PDB entry 5AJX | X-ray diffraction, 2.58 A resolution | chain A

Chain A:
Name: 6-phosphofructo-2-kinase/fructose-2,6-bisphosphatase 3
Organism: Homo sapiens
Notes: EC 2.7.1.105, 3.1.3.46
UniProtKB: Q16875 (F263_HUMAN); residues 0-519 here correspond to UniProt positions 1-520 (UniProt number = residue number + 1)
Sequence (520 residues; numbered 0 to 519; the number before each row is that of its first residue; numbering starts at 0):
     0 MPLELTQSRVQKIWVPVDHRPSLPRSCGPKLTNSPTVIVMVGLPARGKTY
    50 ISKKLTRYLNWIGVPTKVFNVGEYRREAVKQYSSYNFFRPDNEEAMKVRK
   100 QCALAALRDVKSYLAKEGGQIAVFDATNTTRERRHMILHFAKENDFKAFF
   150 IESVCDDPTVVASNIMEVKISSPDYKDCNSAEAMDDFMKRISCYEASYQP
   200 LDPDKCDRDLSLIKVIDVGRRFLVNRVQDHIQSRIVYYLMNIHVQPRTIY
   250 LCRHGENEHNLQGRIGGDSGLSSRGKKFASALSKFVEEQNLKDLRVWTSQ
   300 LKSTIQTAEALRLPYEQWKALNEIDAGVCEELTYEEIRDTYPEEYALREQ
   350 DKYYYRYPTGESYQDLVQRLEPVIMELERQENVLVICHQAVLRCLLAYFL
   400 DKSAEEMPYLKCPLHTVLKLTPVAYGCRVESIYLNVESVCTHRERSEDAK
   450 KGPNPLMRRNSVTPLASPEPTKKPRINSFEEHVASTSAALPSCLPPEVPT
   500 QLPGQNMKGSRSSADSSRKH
Unresolved in the structure: 0, 29-31, 445-519
Ligand contacts:
  - 6-O-phosphono-beta-D-fructofuranose (F6P): Arg252, Asn259, Ile264, Gly265, Glu322, Ile323, Tyr333, Arg347, Lys351, Tyr356, Tyr362, Gln388, Ala389, Arg392, Thr440
  - FD9 ((2S)-N-[4-[3-cyano-1-[(3,5-dimethyl-1,2-oxazol-4-yl)methyl]indol-5-yl]oxyphenyl]pyrrolidine-2-carboxamide): Ala44, Arg45, Gly46, Tyr49, Ile50, Ser152, Cys154, Val159, Val214, Val217, Gly218, Phe221, Val226, Leu238, Met239, Ile241, His242, Val243, Arg378, Ala423
  - phosphonic acid (PHS): Arg252, His253, Asn256, Asn259, Glu322, His387, Gln388
Swiss-Prot annotation at these positions:
  - active site: Asp124, Cys154, His253 (Tele-phosphohistidine intermediate), Glu322 (Proton donor/acceptor)
  - binding site (ATP): Gly41 to Tyr49, Asn163 to Lys168, Tyr344 to Arg347, Gln388 to Arg392, Tyr424
  - binding site (beta-D-fructose 6-phosphate): Arg74, Arg98, Thr126, Arg132, Lys168, Arg189, Tyr193
  - binding site (beta-D-fructose 2,6-bisphosphate): Arg252, Asn259, Gly265, Tyr333, Arg347, Lys351, Tyr362, Gln388, Arg392
  - site (Transition state stabilizer): Arg252, Asn259, His387
  - modified residue: Ser460 (Phosphoserine), Thr462 (Phosphothreonine), Ser466 (Phosphoserine), Thr470 (Phosphothreonine)

Summary:
Bound to chain A: phosphonic acid, 6-O-phosphono-beta-D-fructofuranose and compound FD9. Curated annotation
(UniProt) lists 4 active-site residues, 25 ATP-binding residues, 7 beta-D-fructose 6-phosphate-binding
residues and 9 beta-D-fructose 2,6-bisphosphate-binding residues.
Chain A is 6-phosphofructo-2-kinase/fructose-2,6-bisphosphatase 3 (Homo sapiens); the structure, Human PFKFB3
in complex with an indole inhibitor 3, was determined by X-ray diffraction together with 5AJV, 5AJW, 5AJY,
5AJZ and 5AK0 from the same study.
